PDB entry 4W5O | X-ray diffraction, 1.80 A resolution | chains A and B of the 3 polymer chains in the assembly

Chain A:
Protein: Protein argonaute-2
Source organism: Homo sapiens
Notes: EC 3.1.26.-
Reference sequence: Q9UKV8 (AGO2_HUMAN); numbering as in UniProt (aligned over 1-859)
Chain sequence (859 residues; numbered 1 to 859; the number before each row is that of its first residue):
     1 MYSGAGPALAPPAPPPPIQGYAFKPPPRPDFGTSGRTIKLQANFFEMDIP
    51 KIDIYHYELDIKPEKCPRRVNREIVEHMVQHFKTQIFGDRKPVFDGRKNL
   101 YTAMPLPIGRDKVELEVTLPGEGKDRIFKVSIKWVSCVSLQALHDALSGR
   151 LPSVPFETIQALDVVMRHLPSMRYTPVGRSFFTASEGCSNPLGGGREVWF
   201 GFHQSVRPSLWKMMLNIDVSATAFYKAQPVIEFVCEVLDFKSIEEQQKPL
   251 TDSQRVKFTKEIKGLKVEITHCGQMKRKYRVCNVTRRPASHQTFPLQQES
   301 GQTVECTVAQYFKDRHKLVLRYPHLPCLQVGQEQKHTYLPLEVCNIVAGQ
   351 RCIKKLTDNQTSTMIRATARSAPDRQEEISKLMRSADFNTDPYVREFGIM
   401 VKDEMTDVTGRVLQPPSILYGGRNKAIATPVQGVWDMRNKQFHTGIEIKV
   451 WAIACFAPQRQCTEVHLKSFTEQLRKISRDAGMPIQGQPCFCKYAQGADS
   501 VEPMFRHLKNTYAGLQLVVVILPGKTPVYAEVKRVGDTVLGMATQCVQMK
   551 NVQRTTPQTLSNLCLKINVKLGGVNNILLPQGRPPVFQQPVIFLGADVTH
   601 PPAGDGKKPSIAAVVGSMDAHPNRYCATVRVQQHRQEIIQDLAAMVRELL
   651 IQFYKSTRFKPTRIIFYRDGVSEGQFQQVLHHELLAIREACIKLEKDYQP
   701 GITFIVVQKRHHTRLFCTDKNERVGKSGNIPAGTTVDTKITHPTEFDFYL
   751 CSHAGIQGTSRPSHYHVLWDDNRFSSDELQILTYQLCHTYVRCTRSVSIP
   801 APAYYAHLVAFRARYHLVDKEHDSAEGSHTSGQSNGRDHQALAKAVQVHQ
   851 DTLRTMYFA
Disordered / not traced: 1-21, 89-90, 121-126, 270-275, 297-305, 822-835
Differences from the reference sequence: engineered mutation Asp387 (Ser in Q9UKV8)
Metal / ion sites: Mg2+: Asp597, Val598
Small-molecule neighbours:
  - phenol (IPH), molecule 1: Gly536, Asp537, Gly541, Met542, Ala543, Lys570, Asp851, Thr852, Thr855, Tyr857
  - phenol (IPH), molecule 2: Phe587, Gln589, Pro590, Val591, Asp619, Ala620, Phe653, Phe659
  - phenol (IPH), molecule 3: Leu650, Tyr654, Lys660, Pro661, Leu694, Glu695, Tyr698
  - phenol (IPH), molecule 4: Arg688, Cys691, Ile692, Tyr698, Gln699, Pro700, Ile702, Asp771
UniProt features mapped onto this chain:
  - region: Tyr311 to His316 (Interaction with guide RNA), Phe587 to Pro590 (Interaction with GW182 family members), Leu650 to Lys660 (Interaction with GW182 family members), Lys709, Arg710 (Interaction with guide RNA), His753 to Arg761 (Interaction with guide RNA), Tyr790 to Arg812 (Interaction with guide RNA)
  - binding site (a divalent metal cation): Asp597, Asp669, His807
  - modified residue: Tyr2 (3'-nitrotyrosine), Pro700 (4-hydroxyproline), Ser824 (Phosphoserine), Ser828 (Phosphoserine), Ser831 (Phosphoserine), Ser834 (Phosphoserine)
  - natural variant: Leu192 (L192P: In LESKRES), Gly201 (G201C: In LESKRES; G201V: In LESKRES), His203 (H203Q: In LESKRES), Thr357 (T357M: In LESKRES), Met364 (M364T: In LESKRES), Ala367 (A367P: In LESKRES), Gly573 (G573S: In LESKRES), Gly733 (G733R: In LESKRES), Cys751 (C751Y: In LESKRES), Ser760 (S760R: In LESKRES)
  - mutagenesis: Leu140 (L140W: No effect), Phe470 (F470V: No effect on miRNA-binding or target mRNA cleavage. Abrogates binding to the 7-methylguanosine cap of mRNA and prevents inhibition of translation. Abolishes interaction with TNRC6C ...), Phe505 (F505V: No effect on miRNA-binding or target mRNA cleavage. Abrogates binding to the 7-methylguanosine cap of mRNA and prevents inhibition of translation and abolishes interaction with TNRC6C ...), Lys533 (K533A: Impairs RNA cleavage), Gln545 (Q545A: Impairs RNA cleavage), Lys570 (K570A: Impairs RNA cleavage), Asp597 (D597A: Abrogates RNA cleavage but does not affect binding to siRNA or translational repression), Gln633 (Q633A: No effect; Q633R: Abrogates RNA cleavage. Binds siRNA), His634 (H634P/A: Abrogates RNA cleavage. Binds siRNA), Asp669 (D669A: Abrogates RNA cleavage but does not affect binding to siRNA), Glu673 (E673A: Impairs RNA cleavage; E673G: No effect on RNA cleavage), Phe676 (F676A/I/M/R/Y: Impairs RNA cleavage; F676V: Abrogates RNA cleavage), 6 further mutagenesis entries in UniProt
Reported in the primary citation:
  - binding site for the 11-nt RNA strand: Thr361, Ile365, Ser561, Ile756, Gln757, Phe811
  - mutagenesis - F811A: unchanged binding to full-length target RNAs
  - conformationally variable residues (helix shift): Ile365
  - binding site for the 21-nt RNA strand (chain B): Pro67, Pro602 to Lys608
  - catalytic residues: Asp669 (proposed by the authors, not directly observed)

Chain B:
Molecule: 21-nt RNA strand
Sequence (21 nucleotides; numbered 1 to 21; the number before each row is that of its first residue):
     1 UUCACAUUGCCCAAGUCUCUU
Disordered / not traced: 19
Metal / ion sites: Mg2+ near A13 (its only coordinating residue here)

Interface between chain A and chain B:
Residue-residue contacts - 93 pairs, chain A then chain B:
  Lys65(A) with C17(B), sugar contact
  Cys66(A) with C17(B), base contact
  Pro67(A) with U16(B), phosphate contact; C17(B), base contact
  Arg68(A) with A14(B), salt bridge to the phosphate; G15(B), salt bridge to the phosphate; U16(B), phosphate contact
  Val70(A) with C17(B), base contact
  Arg97(A) with A14(B), salt bridge to the phosphate; G15(B), salt bridge to the phosphate
  Val177(A) with A14(B), sugar contact
  Gly178(A) with A13(B), base contact; A14(B), hydrogen bond to the sugar
  Arg179(A) with C12(B), hydrogen bond to the base; A13(B), hydrogen bond to the sugar
  Tyr279(A) with U20(B), sugar contact
  Arg280(A) with C17(B), salt bridge to the phosphate
  Phe294(A) with U21(B), base contact
  Tyr311(A) with U21(B), phosphate contact
  Phe312(A) with U21(B), phosphate contact
  His316(A) with U21(B), salt bridge to the phosphate
  His336(A) with U21(B), hydrogen bond to the base
  Thr337(A) with U20(B), sugar contact; U21(B), sugar contact
  Tyr338(A) with U21(B), hydrogen bond to the sugar
  Leu339(A) with U21(B), sugar contact
  Ile365(A) with U7(B), base contact
  Leu522(A) with U1(B), base contact
  Gly524(A) with U1(B), hydrogen bond to the base
  Lys525(A) with U1(B), base contact
  Thr526(A) with U1(B), hydrogen bond to the base
  Tyr529(A) with U1(B), hydrogen bond to the phosphate
  Lys533(A) with U1(B), salt bridge to the phosphate
  Thr544(A) with U1(B), phosphate contact
  Gln545(A) with U1(B), hydrogen bond to the phosphate
  Cys546(A) with U1(B), hydrogen bond to the phosphate
  Val547(A) with U1(B), phosphate contact; U2(B), phosphate contact
  Gln548(A) with U1(B), hydrogen bond to the sugar; U2(B), hydrogen bond to the phosphate
  Asn551(A) with U2(B), hydrogen bond to the phosphate
  Thr559(A) with U2(B), hydrogen bond to the base
  Asn562(A) with U2(B), hydrogen bond to the base; C3(B), sugar contact
  Leu563(A) with U2(B), sugar contact
  Lys566(A) with U1(B), salt bridge to the phosphate; U2(B), phosphate contact; C3(B), salt bridge to the phosphate
  Lys570(A) with U1(B), salt bridge to the phosphate
  Val598(A) with C10(B), base contact
  Thr599(A) with C10(B), base contact
  His600(A) with C10(B), hydrogen bond to the base; C11(B), hydrogen bond to the sugar
  Pro601(A) with C10(B), sugar contact
  Pro602(A) with G9(B), sugar contact
  Ala603(A) with G9(B), hydrogen bond to the sugar; C10(B), phosphate contact
  Arg635(A) with C10(B), sugar contact; C11(B), salt bridge to the phosphate
  Glu637(A) with C11(B), sugar contact
  Ser672(A) with C11(B), hydrogen bond to the base; C12(B), sugar contact
  Gly674(A) with C12(B), sugar contact
  Gln675(A) with C11(B), hydrogen bond to the sugar; C12(B), sugar contact
  Lys709(A) with A6(B), salt bridge to the phosphate
  Arg710(A) with U8(B), base contact; G9(B), hydrogen bond to the base; C10(B), base contact
  His753(A) with C5(B), hydrogen bond to the phosphate; A6(B), salt bridge to the phosphate
  Ala754(A) with C5(B), sugar contact
  Ile756(A) with C5(B), hydrogen bond to the sugar
  Gln757(A) with C5(B), sugar contact; A6(B), hydrogen bond to the sugar
  Thr759(A) with A6(B), sugar contact
  Ser760(A) with A6(B), phosphate contact
  Arg761(A) with A6(B), hydrogen bond to the phosphate; U7(B), salt bridge to the phosphate; U8(B), salt bridge to the phosphate
  Tyr790(A) with A4(B), hydrogen bond to the phosphate
  Arg792(A) with C3(B), salt bridge to the phosphate; A4(B), salt bridge to the phosphate
  Cys793(A) with C3(B), sugar contact; A4(B), sugar contact
  Arg795(A) with A4(B), hydrogen bond to the sugar
  Val797(A) with A4(B), phosphate contact; C5(B), phosphate contact
  Ser798(A) with C5(B), hydrogen bond to the phosphate
  Tyr804(A) with A4(B), phosphate contact; C5(B), hydrogen bond to the phosphate
  Arg812(A) with U1(B), salt bridge to the phosphate
  Tyr815(A) with U1(B), base contact
Other interface residues (no listed pair), chain A (79 interface residues in all): Pro176, Ile269, Leu296, Val308, Arg375, Gln558, Gly670, Val671, Arg714, Gly755, Gly758, Phe811, Ala859

In short:
79 residues of chain A and 19 residues of chain B are in contact, with 29 hydrogen bonds and 18 salt bridges.
Polar contacts include Arg179(A)-C12(B), His336(A)-U21(B) and Gly524(A)-U1(B). Ligands of chain A: 4 copies of
phenol. The paper reports the catalytic residue Asp669(A); F811A of chain A leaves binding to full-length
target RNAs unchanged.
Chain A is Protein argonaute-2 (Homo sapiens) and chain B is a 21-nt RNA strand; the structure, The Crystal
Structure of Human Argonaute2 Bound to a Guide and Target RNA Containing Seed Pairing ..., was determined by
X-ray diffraction, deposited together with 4W5N, 4W5Q, 4W5R and 4W5T.
